PDB entry 5I5K | X-ray diffraction, 4.20 A resolution (low resolution: residue-level contacts below are approximate; hydrogen-bond / salt-bridge calls are withheld) | chains H and L of the 3 polymer chains in the assembly

Chain H:
Name: Eculizumab heavy chain (variable domain)
Source organism: Homo sapiens
Chain sequence (230 residues; numbered 1 to 230; the number before each row is that of its first residue):
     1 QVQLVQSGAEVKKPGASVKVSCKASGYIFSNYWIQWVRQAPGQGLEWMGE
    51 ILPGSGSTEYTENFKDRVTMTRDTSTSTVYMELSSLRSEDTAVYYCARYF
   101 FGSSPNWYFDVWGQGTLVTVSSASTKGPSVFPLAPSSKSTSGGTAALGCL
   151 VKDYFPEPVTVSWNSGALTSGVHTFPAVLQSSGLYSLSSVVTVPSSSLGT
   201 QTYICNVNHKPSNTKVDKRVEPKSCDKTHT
Unresolved in the structure: 222-230
Disulfide bonds: C22-C96, C149-C205
From the paper describing this entry:
  - mutagenesis - Q35H, E50H, F101H, P105H, F109H, D110H: decreased binding to Complement C5
  - contacts within the chain: Y27-R98, Y32-R98, F101-W107 (pi stacking), Y99-F109 (pi stacking), R98-D110 (salt bridge)

Chain L:
Name: Eculizumab light chain (variable domain)
Source organism: Homo sapiens
Chain sequence (214 residues; each row starts with the number of its first residue):
     1 DIQMTQSPSSLSASVGDRVTITCGASENIYGALNWYQQKPGKAPKLLIYG
    51 ATNLADGVPSRFSGSGSGTDFTLTISSLQPEDFATYYCQNVLNTPLTFGQ
   101 GTKVEIKRTVAAPSVFIFPPSDEQLKSGTASVVCLLNNFYPREAKVQWKV
   151 DNALQSGNSQESVTEQDSKDSTYSLSSTLTLSKADYEKHKVYACEVTHQG
   201 LSSPVTKSFNRGEC
Unresolved in the structure: 214
Disulfide bonds: C23-C88, C134-C194
From the paper describing this entry:
  - mutagenesis - G31H, L33H, N34H, V91H, P95H: decreased binding to Complement C5

Interface between chain H and chain L:
Residue-residue contacts (61; chain H residue first):
  Q35(H) - L96(L)
  Q39(H) - Q38(L)
  Q43(H) - Y87(L)
  G44(H) - Y87(L)
  G44(H) - Q100(L)
  L45(H) - Y36(L)
  L45(H) - Y87(L)
  L45(H) - F98(L)
  L45(H) - G99(L)
  W47(H) - L96(L)
  W47(H) - F98(L)
  E59(H) - T94(L)
  Y95(H) - Q38(L)
  Y95(H) - G41(L)
  Y95(H) - K42(L)
  Y99(H) - V91(L)
  Y99(H) - L96(L)
  N106(H) - Y49(L)
  W107(H) - N34(L)
  W107(H) - V91(L)
  Y108(H) - L46(L)
  Y108(H) - Y49(L)
  F109(H) - L46(L)
  F109(H) - Q89(L)
  F109(H) - L96(L)
  W112(H) - A43(L)
  W112(H) - P44(L)
  G113(H) - A43(L)
  F131(H) - S121(L)
  F131(H) - E123(L)
  F131(H) - Q124(L)
  P132(H) - S121(L)
  P132(H) - E123(L)
  L133(H) - F118(L)
  L133(H) - P119(L)
  L133(H) - V133(L)
  A134(H) - F118(L)
  A146(H) - F116(L)
  A146(H) - F118(L)
  K152(H) - Q124(L)
  K152(H) - T129(L)
  K152(H) - S131(L)
  S170(H) - K169(L)
  H173(H) - N137(L)
  H173(H) - D167(L)
  F175(H) - L135(L)
  F175(H) - T164(L)
  F175(H) - S174(L)
  F175(H) - L175(L)
  F175(H) - S176(L)
  P176(H) - S162(L)
  P176(H) - T164(L)
  A177(H) - S162(L)
  V178(H) - Q160(L)
  V178(H) - E161(L)
  L179(H) - Q160(L)
  Q180(H) - Q160(L)
  Q180(H) - T180(L)
  S186(H) - T178(L)
  V190(H) - F118(L)
  V190(H) - L135(L)
Interface residues without a listed pair, chain H (43 interface residues in all): V37, E46, P105, V130, T144, A145, L147, L150, G171, T174, S181, S188
Interface residues without a listed pair, chain L (45 interface residues in all): L92, P120, S127, L136, N138, V163
Interface features reported in the paper:
  - pairs named by the authors: N34(L)-W107(H) (hydrogen bond)

Summary:
Chain H and chain L form an interface of 43 and 45 residues respectively. The authors report a hydrogen bond
between N34(L) and W107(H). From the paper: Q35H, E50H and F101H of chain H, among others, reduce binding to
Complement C5; contacts within the chain involving Y27(H), R98(H) and Y32(H) among others; 11 substitutions
were tested in all.
Here chain H is Eculizumab heavy chain (variable domain) and chain L is Eculizumab light chain (variable
domain), both from Homo sapiens. Entry 5I5K (Structure of complement C5 in complex with eculizumab) was
determined by X-ray diffraction.
